PDB entry 6ALF | electron microscopy, 4.10 A resolution (low resolution: residue-level contacts below are approximate; hydrogen-bond / salt-bridge calls are withheld) | chains R and I of the 8 polymer chains in the assembly

# Chain R
Molecule: 20-nt RNA strand
Sequence (20 nucleotides; each row starts with the number of its first residue):
     1 GCAUUCAAAG CGGAGAGGUA
Disordered / not traced: 1-8
Ion coordination: Mg2+: A20 (shared with 2 residues of chain J)

# Chain I
Molecule: DNA-directed RNA polymerase subunit beta
Source organism: Escherichia coli (strain K12)
Notes: EC 2.7.7.6
UniProtKB: P0A8V2 (RPOB_ECOLI); residues 1-1342 here = UniProt positions 1-1342
Chain sequence (1342 residues; numbered 1 to 1342; the number before each row is that of its first residue):
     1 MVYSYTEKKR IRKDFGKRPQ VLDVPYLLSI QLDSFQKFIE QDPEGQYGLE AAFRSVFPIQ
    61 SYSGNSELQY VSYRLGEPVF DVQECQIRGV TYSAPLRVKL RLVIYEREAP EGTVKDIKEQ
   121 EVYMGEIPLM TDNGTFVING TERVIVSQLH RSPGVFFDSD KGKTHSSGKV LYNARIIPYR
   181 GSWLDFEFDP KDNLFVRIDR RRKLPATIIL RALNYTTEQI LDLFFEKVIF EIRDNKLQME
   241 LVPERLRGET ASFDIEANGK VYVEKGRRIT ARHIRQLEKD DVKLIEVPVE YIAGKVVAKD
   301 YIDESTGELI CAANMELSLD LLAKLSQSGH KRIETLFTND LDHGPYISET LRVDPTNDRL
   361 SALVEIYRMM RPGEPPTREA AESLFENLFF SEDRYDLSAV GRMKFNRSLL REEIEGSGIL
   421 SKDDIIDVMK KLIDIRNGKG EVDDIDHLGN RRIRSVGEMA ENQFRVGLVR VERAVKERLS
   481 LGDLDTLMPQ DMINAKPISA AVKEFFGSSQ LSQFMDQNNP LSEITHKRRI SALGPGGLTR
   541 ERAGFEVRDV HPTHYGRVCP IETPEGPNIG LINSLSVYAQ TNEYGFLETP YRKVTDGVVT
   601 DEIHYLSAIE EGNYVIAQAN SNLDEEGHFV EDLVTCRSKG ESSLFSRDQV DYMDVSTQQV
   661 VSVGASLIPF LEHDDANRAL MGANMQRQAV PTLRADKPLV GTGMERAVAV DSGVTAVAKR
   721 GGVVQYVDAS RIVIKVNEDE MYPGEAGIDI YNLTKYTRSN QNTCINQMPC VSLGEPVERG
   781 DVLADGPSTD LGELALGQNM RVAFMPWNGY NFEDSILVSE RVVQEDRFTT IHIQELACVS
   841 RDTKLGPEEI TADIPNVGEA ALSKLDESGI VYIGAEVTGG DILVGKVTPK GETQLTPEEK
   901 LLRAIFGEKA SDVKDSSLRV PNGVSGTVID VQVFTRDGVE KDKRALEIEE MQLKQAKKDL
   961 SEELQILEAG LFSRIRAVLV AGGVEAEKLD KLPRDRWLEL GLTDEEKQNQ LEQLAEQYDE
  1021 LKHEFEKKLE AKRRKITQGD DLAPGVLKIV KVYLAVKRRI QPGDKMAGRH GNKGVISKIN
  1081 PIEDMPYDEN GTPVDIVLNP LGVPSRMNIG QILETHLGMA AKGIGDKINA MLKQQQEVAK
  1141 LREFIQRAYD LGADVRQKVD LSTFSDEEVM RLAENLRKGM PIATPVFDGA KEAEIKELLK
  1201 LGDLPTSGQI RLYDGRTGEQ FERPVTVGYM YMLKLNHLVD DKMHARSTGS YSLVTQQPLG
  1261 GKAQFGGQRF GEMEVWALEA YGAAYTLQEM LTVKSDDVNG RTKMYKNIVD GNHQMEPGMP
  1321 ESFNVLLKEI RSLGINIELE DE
Disordered / not traced: 1, 891-914, 1342
UniProt features mapped onto this chain:
  - modified residue (N6-acetyllysine): Lys-1022, Lys-1200
  - mutagenesis: Ile-561 (I561S: Resistant to antibiotics salinamide A and B), Ile-569 (I569S: Resistant to antibiotics salinamide A and B), Ala-665 (A665E: Resistant to antibiotics salinamide A and B), Asp-675 (D675A/G: Resistant to antibiotics salinamide A and B), Asn-677 (N677H/K: Resistant to antibiotics salinamide A and B), Leu-680 (L680M: Resistant to antibiotics salinamide A and B), Glu-813 (E813K: Disrupts the enzyme's active center)

# How chain R and chain I interact
Contacting residue pairs (20; chain R residue first):
  C11(R) / Gln-1264(I)
  G12(R) / Ser-1252(I)
  G15(R) / Gln-510(I)
  A16(R) / Gln-510(I)
  A16(R) / Gln-513(I)
  A16(R) / Arg-540(I)
  G17(R) / Gln-513(I)
  G17(R) / Asp-516(I)
  G17(R) / Leu-533(I)
  G17(R) / Arg-540(I)
  G18(R) / Pro-564(I)
  G18(R) / Asn-568(I)
  G18(R) / Arg-687(I)
  G18(R) / Gln-688(I)
  G18(R) / His-1237(I)
  U19(R) / Gln-688(I)
  U19(R) / Lys-1065(I)
  U19(R) / His-1237(I)
  A20(R) / Lys-1065(I)
  A20(R) / Lys-1073(I)
Other interface residues (no listed pair), chain R (9 interface residues in all): A9
Other interface residues (no listed pair), chain I (21 interface residues in all): Glu-565, Ile-572, Lys-890, Lys-1242, Ser-1250, Leu-1253, Leu-1259

# Overview
Chain R and chain I form an interface of 9 and 21 residues respectively. UniProt lists 7 mutagenesis sites on
chain I.
Chain R is a 20-nt RNA strand and chain I is DNA-directed RNA polymerase subunit beta (Escherichia coli
(strain K12)); the structure, CryoEM structure of crosslinked E.coli RNA polymerase elongation complex, was
determined by electron microscopy together with 6ALG and 6ALH from the same study.
